Entry 3J30 (electron microscopy, 16.00 A resolution (very low resolution: no residue pairs are listed; an interface is given only as per-side residue counts)); this record covers chains A and B of the 8 polymer chains in the assembly.

Chain A:
Molecule: CHK152 light chain
Source organism: Mus musculus
Notes: fragment: Fab
Chain sequence (217 residues; each row starts with the number of its first residue):
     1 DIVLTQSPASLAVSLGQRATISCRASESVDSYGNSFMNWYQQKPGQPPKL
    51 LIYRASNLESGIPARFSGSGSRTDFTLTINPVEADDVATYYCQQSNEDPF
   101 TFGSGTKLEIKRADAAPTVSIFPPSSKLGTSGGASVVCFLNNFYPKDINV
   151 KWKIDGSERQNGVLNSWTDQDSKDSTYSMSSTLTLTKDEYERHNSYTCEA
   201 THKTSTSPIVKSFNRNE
Disulfide bonds: Cys23-Cys92, Cys138-Cys198

Chain B:
Molecule: CHK152 heavy chain
Source organism: Mus musculus
Notes: fragment: Fab
Chain sequence (217 residues; row label = number of the first residue in the row):
   501 QVQLQQSGPELVKPGVSVKISCKASGYSFTSFYIYWVKQRPGQGLEWIGW
   551 IFPGSTNTKYNEKFKGKATLTADTSSSTASMQLSSLTSEDSAVYFCARVD
   601 GYAMDYWGQGTSVTVSSAKTTAPSVYPLAPVCGDTTGSSVTLGCLVKGYF
   651 PEPVTLTWNSGSLSSGVHTFPAVLQSDLYTLSSSVTVTSSTWPSQSITCN
   701 VAHPASSTKVDKKIEPR
Disulfide bonds: Cys522-Cys596, Cys644-Cys699

Chain A / chain B interface:
At this resolution (16 A) residue pairs are not listed: 42 residues of chain A and 43 of chain B lie at the interface.

Summary:
42 residues of chain A face 43 of chain B across their interface.
Here chain A is CHK152 light chain and chain B is CHK152 heavy chain, both from Mus musculus. Entry 3J30
(Electron Cryo-microscopy of Chikungunya VLP in complex with neutralizing antibody Fab CHK152) was determined
by electron microscopy together with 3J2W and 3J2X from the same study.
